Entry 8FLR (electron microscopy, 2.94 A resolution); this record covers chains B and G of the 6 polymer chains in the assembly.

Chain B:
Protein: Guanine nucleotide-binding protein G(I)/G(S)/G(T) subunit beta-1
Organism: Homo sapiens
UniProt: P62873 (GBB1_HUMAN); numbering as in UniProt (aligned over 2-340)
Amino-acid sequence (340 residues; numbered 1 to 340; the number before each row is that of its first residue):
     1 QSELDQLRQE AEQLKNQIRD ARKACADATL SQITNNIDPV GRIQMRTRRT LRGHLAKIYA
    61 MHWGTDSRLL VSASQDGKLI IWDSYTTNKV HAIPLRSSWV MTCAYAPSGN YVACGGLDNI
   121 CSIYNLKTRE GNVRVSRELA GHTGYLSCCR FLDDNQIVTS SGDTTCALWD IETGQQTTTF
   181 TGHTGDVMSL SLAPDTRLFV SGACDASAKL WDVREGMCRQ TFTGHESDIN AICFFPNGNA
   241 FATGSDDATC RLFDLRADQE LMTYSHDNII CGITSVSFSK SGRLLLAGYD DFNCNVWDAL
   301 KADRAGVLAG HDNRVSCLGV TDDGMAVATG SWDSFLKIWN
Disordered / not traced: 1-2
Sequence notes: expression tag (1)
Swiss-Prot annotation at these positions:
  - modified residue: S2 (N-acetylserine), H266 (Phosphohistidine)
  - natural variant: L30 (L30F: In MRD42; uncertain significance), R52 (R52G: In MRD42), G64 (G64V: In MRD42), D76 (D76E: In MRD42; D76G: In MRD42), G77 (G77S: In MRD42), K78 (K78R: In MRD42), I80 (I80N: In MRD42; I80T: In MRD42), H91 (H91R: In MRD42; uncertain significance), A92 (A92T: In MRD42), P94 (P94S: In MRD42), L95 (L95P: In MRD42), R96 (R96L: In MRD42), 5 further natural variant entries in UniProt

Chain G:
Protein: Guanine nucleotide-binding protein G(I)/G(S)/G(O) subunit gamma-2
Organism: Homo sapiens
UniProt: P59768 (GBG2_HUMAN); numbering as in UniProt (aligned over 5-62)
Amino-acid sequence (58 residues; each row starts with the number of its first residue):
     5 NTASIAQARK LVEQLKMEAN IDRIKVSKAA ADLMAYCEAH AKEDPLLTPV PASENPFR
Disordered / not traced: 5-7

How chain B and chain G interact:
Residue-residue contacts (75):
  L4(B) - S8(G)
  L7(B) - A12(G)  hydrophobic
  L7(B) - R13(G)
  L7(B) - V16(G)
  E10(B) - V16(G)
  E10(B) - K20(G)  salt bridge
  A11(B) - V16(G)  hydrophobic
  A11(B) - L19(G)
  L14(B) - V16(G)
  L14(B) - L19(G)  hydrophobic
  L14(B) - K20(G)
  I18(B) - L19(G)
  I18(B) - A23(G)  hydrophobic
  C25(B) - R27(G)
  C25(B) - I28(G)
  C25(B) - V30(G)  hydrogen bond (backbone-backbone)
  A28(B) - V30(G)
  A28(B) - S31(G)
  L30(B) - A34(G)  hydrophobic
  I33(B) - A34(G)  hydrophobic
  I33(B) - M38(G)
  T34(B) - M38(G)
  I37(B) - M38(G)  hydrophobic
  I37(B) - E42(G)
  V40(B) - L51(G)  hydrophobic
  I43(B) - L51(G)
  R48(B) - F61(G)
  R49(B) - P60(G)
  R49(B) - F61(G)  hydrogen bond (side chain-backbone)
  S84(B) - F61(G)
  Y85(B) - P60(G)  hydrophobic
  Y85(B) - F61(G)  hydrophobic
  C218(B) - Q18(G)  hydrogen bond (backbone-side chain)
  Q220(B) - I25(G)
  T221(B) - E22(G)  hydrogen bond
  F235(B) - Y40(G)  hydrophobic
  F235(B) - C41(G)  hydrophobic
  P236(B) - Y40(G)  hydrogen bond (backbone-side chain)
  N237(B) - L37(G)
  N237(B) - Y40(G)
  L252(B) - L37(G)  hydrophobic
  D254(B) - A33(G)
  D254(B) - L37(G)
  R256(B) - R27(G)
  R256(B) - I28(G)  hydrogen bond (backbone-backbone)
  R256(B) - D36(G)  salt bridge
  A257(B) - V30(G)  hydrophobic
  D258(B) - I25(G)
  D258(B) - R27(G)  salt bridge
  Q259(B) - V30(G)
  L261(B) - V30(G)  hydrophobic
  S279(B) - D48(G)  hydrogen bond
  S279(B) - L50(G)
  K280(B) - E47(G)
  K280(B) - D48(G)
  S281(B) - Y40(G)
  S281(B) - C41(G)
  S281(B) - H44(G)  hydrogen bond (side chain-backbone)
  S281(B) - A45(G)
  S281(B) - D48(G)  hydrogen bond (backbone-side chain)
  G282(B) - C41(G)
  R283(B) - L51(G)
  L284(B) - L50(G)
  L284(B) - L51(G)  hydrophobic
  L300(B) - M38(G)  hydrophobic
  V320(B) - L50(G)  hydrophobic
  G324(B) - P49(G)
  G324(B) - L50(G)
  M325(B) - P49(G)  hydrophobic
  M325(B) - E58(G)
  A326(B) - F61(G)  hydrophobic
  V327(B) - L50(G)  hydrophobic
  I338(B) - F61(G)  hydrophobic
  N340(B) - N59(G)
  N340(B) - F61(G)
Also at the interface, not in a pair above, chain B (52 interface residues in all): R22, A26, W63, R219, A240, D323, W339
Also at the interface, not in a pair above, chain G (38 interface residues in all): I9, D26, K29, A35, R62

Summary:
Chain B and chain G form an interface of 52 and 38 residues respectively; the contacts include 9 hydrogen
bonds and 3 salt bridges. Polar pairs include E10(B)-K20(G), R256(B)-D36(G) and D258(B)-R27(G).
Here chain B is Guanine nucleotide-binding protein G(I)/G(S)/G(T) subunit beta-1 and chain G is Guanine
nucleotide-binding protein G(I)/G(S)/G(O) subunit gamma-2, both from Homo sapiens. Entry 8FLR (Human PTH1R in
complex with PTHrP and Gs) was determined by electron microscopy, deposited together with 8FLQ, 8FLS, 8FLT and
8FLU.
